Entry 5S5H (X-ray diffraction, 2.50 A resolution); this record covers chains B and F of the 6 polymer chains in the assembly.

[Chain B]
Protein: Tubulin beta-2B chain
From: Bos taurus
UniProtKB: Q6B856 (TBB2B_BOVIN); the author numbering skips numbers that UniProt does not, so the offset changes along the chain: 1-42 = UniProt 1-42; 45-360 = UniProt 43-358; 369-455 = UniProt 359-445
Chain sequence (445 residues; numbered 1 to 455; 10 numbers in that range are skipped by the numbering (no residue carries them; nothing is unmodelled there); the number before each row is that of its first residue):
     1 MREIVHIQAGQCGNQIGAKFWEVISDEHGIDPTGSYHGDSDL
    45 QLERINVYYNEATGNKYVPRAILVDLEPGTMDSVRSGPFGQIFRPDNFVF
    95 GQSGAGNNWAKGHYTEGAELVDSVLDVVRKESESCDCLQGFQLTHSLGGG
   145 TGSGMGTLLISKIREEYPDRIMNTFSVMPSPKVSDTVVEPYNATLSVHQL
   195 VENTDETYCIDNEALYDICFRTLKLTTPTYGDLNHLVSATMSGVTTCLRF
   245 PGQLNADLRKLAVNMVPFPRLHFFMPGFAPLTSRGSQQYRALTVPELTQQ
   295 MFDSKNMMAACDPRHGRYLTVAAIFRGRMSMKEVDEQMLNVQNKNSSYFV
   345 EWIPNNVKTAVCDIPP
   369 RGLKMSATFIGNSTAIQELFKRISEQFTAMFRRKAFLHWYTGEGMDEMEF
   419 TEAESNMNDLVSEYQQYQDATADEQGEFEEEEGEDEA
Not modelled in the structure: 279-280, 438-455
Metal / ion sites: Mg2+: Gln11 (together with GDP); Ca2+: Glu113 (shared with 1 residue of chain C)
Small-molecule neighbours:
  - GDP (guanosine-5'-diphosphate): Gly10, Gln11, Cys12, Gln15, Ile16, Asp69, Ala99, Asn101, Ser140, Gly142, Gly143, Gly144, Thr145, Gly146, Ser147, Val171, Pro173, Val177, Asp179, Glu183, Asn206, Leu209, Tyr224, Leu227, Asn228
  - WLG (1-(5-azaspiro[2.5]octan-5-yl)-2-(difluoromethoxy)ethan-1-one): Gly100, Asn101, Asn102, Lys105, Val182, Trp407, Tyr408, Glu411
Swiss-Prot annotation at these positions:
  - motif: Met1 to Ile4 (MREI motif)
  - binding site (GTP): Gln11, Glu71, Ser140, Gly144, Thr145, Gly146, Asn206, Asn228
  - binding site (Mg(2+)): Glu71
  - modified residue: Ser40 (Phosphoserine), Thr57 (Phosphothreonine), Lys60 (N6-acetyllysine), Ser174 (Phosphoserine), Thr287 (Phosphothreonine), Thr292 (Phosphothreonine), Arg320 (Omega-N-methylarginine), Glu448 (5-glutamyl polyglutamate)
  - cross-link (Glycyl lysine isopeptide (Lys-Gly)): Lys60 (interchain with G-Cter in ubiquitin), Lys326 (interchain with G-Cter in ubiquitin)

[Chain F]
Protein: Tubulin-Tyrosine Ligase
From: Gallus gallus
UniProtKB: E1BQ43 (E1BQ43_CHICK); numbering as in UniProt (aligned over 1-378)
Chain sequence (384 residues; numbered 1 to 384; the number before each row is that of its first residue):
     1 MYTFVVRDENSSVYAEVSRLLLATGQWKRLRKDNPRFNLMLGERNRLPFG
    51 RLGHEPGLVQLVNYYRGADKLCRKASLVKLIKTSPELSESCTWFPESYVI
   101 YPTNLKTPVAPAQNGIRHLINNTRTDEREVFLAAYNRRREGREGNVWIAK
   151 SSAGAKGEGILISSEASELLDFIDEQGQVHVIQKYLEKPLLLEPGHRKFD
   201 IRSWVLVDHLYNIYLYREGVLRTSSEPYNSANFQDKTCHLTNHCIQKEYS
   251 KNYGRYEEGNEMFFEEFNQYLMDALNTTLENSILLQIKHIIRSCLMCIEP
   301 AISTKHLHYQSFQLFGFDFMVDEELKVWLIEVNGAPACAQKLYAELCQGI
   351 VDVAISSVFPLADTGQKTSQPTSIFIKLHHHHHH
Not modelled in the structure: 106-124, 152-158, 363-370, 383-384
Sequence notes: expression tag (379-384)
Metal / ion sites: Mg2+: Glu331 (together with AMP-PCP)
Small-molecule neighbours: AMP-PCP (ACP; phosphomethylphosphonic acid adenylate ester): Lys74, Pro95, Ile148, Lys150, Gln183, Lys184, Tyr185, Leu186, Lys198, Asp200, Arg202, Arg222, His239, Leu240, Thr241, Asn242, Asp318, Met320, Ile330, Glu331, Asn333

[Interface between chain B and chain F]
Pairs across the interface - 14 pairs, chain B then chain F:
  Arg311(B) - Arg31(F)
  Leu333(B) - Pro56(F)
  Leu333(B) - Gly57(F)
  Gln336(B) - Arg36(F)  hydrogen bond
  Asn337(B) - Thr3(F)
  Asn337(B) - Arg36(F)  hydrogen bond
  Asn337(B) - Leu58(F)
  Lys338(B) - Met1(F)
  Ser340(B) - Leu30(F)
  Ser340(B) - Asn34(F)
  Ser341(B) - Lys28(F)
  Glu345(B) - Arg31(F)  salt bridge
  Asn349(B) - Arg36(F)
  Asn349(B) - Glu55(F)

[In short]
9 residues of chain B and 11 residues of chain F are in contact, with 2 hydrogen bonds and 1 salt bridge.
Polar pairs include Glu345(B)-Arg31(F), Gln336(B)-Arg36(F) and Asn337(B)-Arg36(F). Bound to chain B: GDP and
compound WLG. Chain F binds AMP-PCP.
Here chain B is Tubulin beta-2B chain (Bos taurus) and chain F is Tubulin-Tyrosine Ligase (Gallus gallus).
Entry 5S5H (Tubulin-Z2074076908-complex) was determined by X-ray diffraction, deposited together with 5S4L,
5S4M, 5S4N, 5S4O, 5S4P, 5S4Q and 52 further entries.
